PDB entry 7NMD | X-ray diffraction, 2.25 A resolution | chains A and C of the 3 polymer chains in the assembly

Chain A:
Protein: MHC class I antigen
From: Homo sapiens
UniProtKB: A0A411J078 (A0A411J078_HUMAN); residues 1-276 here correspond to UniProt positions 25-300 (UniProt number = residue number + 24)
Amino-acid sequence (276 residues; numbered 1 to 276; the number before each row is that of its first residue):
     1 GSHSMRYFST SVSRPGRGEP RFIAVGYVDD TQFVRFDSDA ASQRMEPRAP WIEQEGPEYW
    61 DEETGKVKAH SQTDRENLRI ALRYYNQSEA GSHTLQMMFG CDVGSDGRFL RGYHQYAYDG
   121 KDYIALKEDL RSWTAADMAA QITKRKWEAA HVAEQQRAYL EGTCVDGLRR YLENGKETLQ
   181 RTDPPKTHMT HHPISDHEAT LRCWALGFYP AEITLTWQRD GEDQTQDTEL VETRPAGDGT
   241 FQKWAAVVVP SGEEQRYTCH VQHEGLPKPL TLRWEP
Cystine bridges: Cys-101/Cys-164, Cys-203/Cys-259

Chain C:
Protein: Gln-leu-pro-arg-leu-phe-pro-leu-leu
Amino-acid sequence (9 residues; each row starts with the number of its first residue):
     1 QLPRLFPLL

Interface between chain A and chain C:
Pairs across the interface (35):
  Met-5(A) with Gln-1(C)
  Tyr-7(A) with Gln-1(C), hydrogen bond (side chain-backbone); Leu-2(C), hydrophobic
  Met-45(A) with Leu-2(C), hydrophobic
  Glu-63(A) with Gln-1(C); Leu-2(C), hydrogen bond (side chain-backbone)
  Lys-66(A) with Leu-2(C), hydrogen bond (side chain-backbone); Pro-3(C); Arg-4(C); Phe-6(C)
  Val-67(A) with Leu-2(C)
  His-70(A) with Phe-6(C)
  Thr-73(A) with Phe-6(C); Pro-7(C)
  Asn-77(A) with Pro-7(C), hydrogen bond (side chain-backbone); Leu-8(C); Leu-9(C), hydrogen bond (side chain-backbone)
  Ile-80(A) with Leu-9(C)
  Tyr-84(A) with Leu-9(C), hydrogen bond (side chain-backbone)
  Phe-99(A) with Leu-2(C), hydrophobic; Pro-3(C)
  Tyr-116(A) with Pro-7(C)
  Thr-143(A) with Leu-9(C), hydrogen bond (side chain-backbone)
  Trp-147(A) with Pro-7(C), hydrophobic; Leu-8(C), hydrogen bond (side chain-backbone); Leu-9(C), hydrophobic
  Val-152(A) with Pro-7(C), hydrophobic
  Gln-155(A) with Leu-5(C)
  Gln-156(A) with Leu-5(C)
  Tyr-159(A) with Gln-1(C), hydrogen bond (side chain-backbone); Leu-2(C); Pro-3(C)
  Thr-163(A) with Gln-1(C)
  Arg-170(A) with Gln-1(C), hydrogen bond
  Tyr-171(A) with Gln-1(C), hydrogen bond (side chain-backbone)
Also at the interface, not in a pair above, chain A (31 interface residues in all): Tyr-59, Ala-69, Glu-76, Leu-95, Met-97, His-114, Tyr-123, Lys-146, Gly-167

Summary:
31 residues of chain A and 9 residues of chain C are in contact, with 11 hydrogen bonds. Polar contacts
include Tyr-7(A)/Gln-1(C), Glu-63(A)/Leu-2(C) and Lys-66(A)/Leu-2(C).
Here chain A is MHC class I antigen (Homo sapiens) and chain C is Gln-leu-pro-arg-leu-phe-pro-leu-leu. Entry
7NMD (Human Major Histocompatibility Complex A24 Allele presenting QLPRLFPLL) was determined by X-ray
diffraction.
